PDB entry 4L3I | X-ray diffraction, 3.60 A resolution | chains A and B

Chain A (and B):
Protein: Protein regulator of cytokinesis 1
From: Homo sapiens
Notes: chain B of this document is another copy of the same molecule, construct and numbering; everything in this record applies to it too
UniProtKB: O43663 (PRC1_HUMAN); residue numbers follow UniProt; this construct covers 1-486
Chain sequence (490 residues; each row starts with the number of its first residue; numbers below 1 keep their minus sign (Gly-3 is residue -3)):
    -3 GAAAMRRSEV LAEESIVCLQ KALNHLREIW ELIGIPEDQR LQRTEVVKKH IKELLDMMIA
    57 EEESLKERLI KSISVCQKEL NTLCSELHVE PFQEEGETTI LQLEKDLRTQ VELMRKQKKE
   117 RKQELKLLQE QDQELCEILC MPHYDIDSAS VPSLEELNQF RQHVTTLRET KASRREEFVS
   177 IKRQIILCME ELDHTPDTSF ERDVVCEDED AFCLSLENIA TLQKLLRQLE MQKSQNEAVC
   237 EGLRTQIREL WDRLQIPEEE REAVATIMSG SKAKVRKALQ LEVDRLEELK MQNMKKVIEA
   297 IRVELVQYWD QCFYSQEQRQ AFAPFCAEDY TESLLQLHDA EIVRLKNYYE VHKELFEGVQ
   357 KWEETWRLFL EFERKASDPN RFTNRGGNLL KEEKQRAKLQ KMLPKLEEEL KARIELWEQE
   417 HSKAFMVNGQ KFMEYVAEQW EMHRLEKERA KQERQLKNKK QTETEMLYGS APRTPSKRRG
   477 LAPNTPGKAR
Not modelled in the structure: -3 to 1, 451-486 (chain B: -3 to 1, 445-486)
Construct notes: expression tag (-3 to 0); variant Glu187 (Ala in O43663)
Modified residues: Mse1, Mse462 (selenomethionine); Mse53, Mse54, Mse110, Mse137, Mse185, Mse227, Mse264, Mse287, Mse290, Mse398, Mse422, Mse429, Mse438 (selenomethionine; parent Met)
Curated features (UniProtKB/Swiss-Prot):
  - site (Tubulin binding): Arg377, Lys387
  - modified residue (Phosphothreonine): Thr470, Thr481
What the authors report for this chain:
  - contacts within the chain: Glu82-Lys114 (salt bridge)
  - self-association interface (contacts with another copy of this molecule): Leu22, Trp26, Ile29, Ile31, Val43, Ile47, Leu51, Mse54, Ile55, Leu65

Chain A / chain B interface:
Contacting residue pairs (46; chain A residue first):
  Arg2(A) with Glu33(B)
  Ser4(A) with Thr40(B)
  Leu7(A) with Thr40(B); Lys44(B)
  Ala8(A) with Leu19(B)
  Glu10(A) with Lys44(B), salt bridge
  Ile12(A) with Leu15(B), hydrophobic; Gln16(B); Leu19(B), hydrophobic
  Leu15(A) with Ile12(B), hydrophobic; Leu15(B), hydrophobic; Leu51(B), hydrophobic
  Gln16(A) with Ile12(B)
  Ala18(A) with Leu51(B), hydrophobic
  Leu19(A) with Ala8(B); Ile12(B), hydrophobic
  His21(A) with Ile55(B); Glu59(B), salt bridge
  Leu22(A) with Ile55(B), hydrophobic
  Ile25(A) with Glu58(B); Glu59(B)
  Trp26(A) with Glu58(B)
  Leu28(A) with Ile96(B)
  Ile29(A) with Ile96(B), hydrophobic
  Gly30(A) with Thr95(B); Leu97(B)
  Glu33(A) with Arg2(B); Arg3(B); Ser4(B), hydrogen bond (side chain-backbone)
  Arg36(A) with Ser4(B)
  Arg39(A) with Glu58(B), salt bridge
  Thr40(A) with Leu7(B)
  Val42(A) with Mse54(B), hydrophobic
  Val43(A) with Mse54(B), hydrophobic
  Lys44(A) with Ser11(B)
  Leu51(A) with Ala18(B), hydrophobic
  Mse54(A) with Val43(B)
  Ile55(A) with His21(B)
  Glu58(A) with Leu22(B); Ile25(B); Trp26(B); Arg39(B), salt bridge
  Lys62(A) with Ile29(B)
  Thr95(A) with Gly30(B)
  Ile96(A) with Leu28(B), hydrophobic
  Leu97(A) with Gly30(B)
Interface residues without a listed pair, chain A (38 interface residues in all): Arg3, Ser11, Cys14, Ile31, Leu61, Leu65
Interface residues without a listed pair, chain B (39 interface residues in all): Cys14, Pro32, Arg36, Leu37, Glu41, Ile47, Lys48, Leu61

Overview:
The interface between chain A and chain B involves 38 residues on one side and 39 on the other; the contacts
include 1 hydrogen bond and 4 salt bridges. Polar pairs include Glu10(A)-Lys44(B), His21(A)-Glu59(B) and
Arg39(A)-Glu58(B). The paper reports a self-association interface involving Leu22(A), Trp26(A) and Ile29(A)
among others; contacts within the chain involving Glu82(A) and Lys114(A).
Both chains are Protein regulator of cytokinesis 1 (Homo sapiens). Entry 4L3I (Structure of the microtubule
associated protein PRC1 (Protein Regulator of Cytokinesis 1)) was determined by X-ray diffraction.
